PDB entry 8GUR | electron microscopy, 2.84 A resolution | chains A and R of the 5 polymer chains in the assembly

== Chain A ==
Molecule: Guanine nucleotide-binding protein G(i) subunit alpha-1
Organism: Homo sapiens
UniProtKB: P63096 (GNAI1_HUMAN); residues 1-354 here = UniProt positions 1-354
Sequence (354 residues; row label = number of the first residue in the row):
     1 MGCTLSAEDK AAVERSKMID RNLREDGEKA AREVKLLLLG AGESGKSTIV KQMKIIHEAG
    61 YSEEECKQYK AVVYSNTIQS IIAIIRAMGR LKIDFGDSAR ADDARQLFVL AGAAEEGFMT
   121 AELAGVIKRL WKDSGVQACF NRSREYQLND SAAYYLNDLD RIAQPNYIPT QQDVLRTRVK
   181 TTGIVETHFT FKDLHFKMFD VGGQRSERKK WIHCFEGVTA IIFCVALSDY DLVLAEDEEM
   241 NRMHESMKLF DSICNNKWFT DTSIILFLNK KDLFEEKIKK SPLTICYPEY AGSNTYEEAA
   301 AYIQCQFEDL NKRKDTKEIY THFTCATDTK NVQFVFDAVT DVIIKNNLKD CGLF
Unresolved in the structure: 1-2, 57-181
Curated features (UniProtKB/Swiss-Prot):
  - region: K35 to T48 (G1 motif), D173 to T181 (G2 motif), F196 to R205 (G3 motif), I265 to D272 (G4 motif), T324 to T329 (G5 motif)
  - binding site (GTP): E43 to T48, S151, L175 to T181, D200 to Q204, N269 to D272, A326
  - binding site (Mg(2+)): S47, T181
  - modified residue: R178 (ADP-ribosylarginine), Q204 (Deamidated glutamine), C351 (ADP-ribosylcysteine)
  - lipidation: G2 (N-myristoyl glycine), C3 (S-palmitoyl cysteine)
  - natural variant: G40 (G40C: In NEDHISB; G40R: In NEDHISB), G45 (G45D: In NEDHISB), T48 (T48I: In NEDHISB; T48K: In NEDHISB), Q52 (Q52P: In NEDHISB), S75 (deletion: In NEDHISB; uncertain significance), Q172 (deletion: In NEDHISB), D173 (D173V: In NEDHISB), E186 to F189 (deletion: In NEDHISB; uncertain significance), C224 (C224Y: In NEDHISB), K270 (K270N: In NEDHISB; K270R: In NEDHISB), D272 (D272G: In NEDHISB), A326 (A326P: In NEDHISB), 1 further natural variant entry in UniProt
  - mutagenesis: G42 (G42R: Abolishes switch to an activated conformation and dissociation from beta and gamma subunits upon GTP binding. Abolishes interaction with RGS family members), E116 (E116L: Enhances interaction (inactive GDP-bound) with RGS14), Q147 (Q147L: Enhances interaction (inactive GDP-bound) with RGS14), E245 (E245L: Enhances interaction (inactive GDP-bound) with RGS14)

== Chain R ==
Molecule: Cannabinoid receptor 2
Organism: Homo sapiens
UniProtKB: P34972 (CNR2_HUMAN); numbering as in UniProt (aligned over 1-360)
Sequence (360 residues; numbered 1 to 360; the number before each row is that of its first residue):
     1 MEECWVTEIA NGSKDGLDSN PMKDYMILSG PQKTAVAVLC TLLGLLSALE NVAVLYLILS
    61 SHQLRRKPSY LFIGSLAGAD FLASVVFACS FVNFHVFHGV DSKAVFLLKI GSVTMTFTAS
   121 VGSLLLTAID RYLCLRYPPS YKALLTRGRA LVTLGIMWVL SALVSYLPLM GWTCCPRPCS
   181 ELFPLIPNDY LLSWLLFIAF LFSGIIYTYG HVLWKAHQHV ASLSGHQDRQ VPGMARMRLD
   241 VRLAKTLGLV LAVLLICWFP VLALMAHSLA TTLSDQVKKA FAFCSMLCLI NSMVNPVIYA
   301 LRSGEIRSSA HHCLAHWKKC VRGLGSEAKE EAPRSSVTET EADGKITPWP DSRDLDLSDC
Unresolved in the structure: 1-21, 228-236, 313-360
Cystine bridges: C174-C179
Small-molecule neighbours: 9GF (2-[(1R,2R,5R)-5-hydroxy-2-(3-hydroxypropyl)cyclohexyl]-5-(2-methyloctan-2-yl)phenol): Y25, F87, S90, F91, F94, I110, V113, T114, F117, L182, F183, P184, I186, W194, M265, F281, S285, C288
Curated features (UniProtKB/Swiss-Prot):
  - modified residue: S335 (Phosphoserine), S336 (Phosphoserine), T338 (Phosphothreonine), S352 (Phosphoserine)
  - glycosylation: N11 (N-linked (GlcNAc...) asparagine)
  - natural variant: Q63 (Q63R: High incidence in Japanese depressed subjects)
  - mutagenesis: K109 (K109A: No effect on agonist binding. Affects cannabinoid agonist binding; when associated with G-112; K109R: No effect on agonist binding), S112 (S112G: Affects cannabinoid agonist binding; when associated with A-109), D130 (D130A: Loss of ligand binding. Alters agonist-induced inhibitory effect on adenylate cyclase), R131 (R131A: No effect on ligand binding. Alters agonist-induced inhibitory effect on adenylate cyclase), L201 (L201P: Abolishes ligand binding and agonist-induced inhibitory effect on adenylate cyclase), Y207 (Y207A: Abolishes agonist-induced inhibitory effect on adenylate cyclase. No effect on ligand binding), A244 (A244E: Loss of ligand binding. Alters agonist-induced inhibitory effect on adenylate cyclase)
From the paper describing this entry:
  - binding site for 9GF: F87, S90, F91, F94, I110, V113, T114, F117, L182, F183, P184, I186, W194, M265, F281, S285, C288
  - mutagenesis - F117A: abolished signaling in response to 9GF
  - mutagenesis - I110A, I110L: unchanged signaling in response to 9GF
  - mutagenesis - I110L, L185H: unchanged binding to 9GF
  - mutagenesis - H95A (40-fold), V261L, S285A: decreased signaling in response to 9GF
  - mutagenesis - K33Q/V36I/C40S/K279T, L182I: decreased signaling in response to endocannabinoids
  - mutagenesis - L185H: unchanged signaling in response to endocannabinoids

== Chain A / chain R interface ==
Pairs across the interface (33; chain A residue first):
  A31(A) - P139(R)
  R32(A) - S140(R)
  R32(A) - A143(R)
  L194(A) - P139(R)  hydrophobic
  H322(A) - H226(R)
  D337(A) - L223(R)
  D337(A) - H226(R)  salt bridge
  T340(A) - H219(R)
  D341(A) - H219(R)  salt bridge
  D341(A) - L223(R)
  I343(A) - P138(R)
  I343(A) - P139(R)
  I344(A) - P138(R)  hydrophobic
  I344(A) - H219(R)
  K345(A) - R242(R)
  N347(A) - C134(R)  hydrogen bond (side chain-backbone)
  N347(A) - P138(R)  hydrogen bond (side chain-backbone)
  N347(A) - Y141(R)
  L348(A) - L135(R)  hydrophobic
  L348(A) - L239(R)  hydrophobic
  D350(A) - K67(R)  salt bridge
  D350(A) - Y70(R)
  D350(A) - K142(R)  salt bridge
  C351(A) - S69(R)  hydrogen bond (backbone-side chain)
  C351(A) - C134(R)  hydrophobic
  G352(A) - Y70(R)
  G352(A) - S303(R)
  L353(A) - R131(R)
  L353(A) - L243(R)  hydrophobic
  L353(A) - T246(R)
  F354(A) - L239(R)  hydrophobic
  F354(A) - R242(R)
  F354(A) - G304(R)
Interface residues without a listed pair, chain A (24 interface residues in all): E28, Y320, K330, Q333, F334, A338, K349
Interface residues without a listed pair, chain R (26 interface residues in all): S222, L247, Y299, R302, E305

== Overview ==
24 residues of chain A face 26 of chain R across their interface; the contacts include 3 hydrogen bonds and 4
salt bridges. Polar contacts include D337(A)-H226(R), D341(A)-H219(R) and D350(A)-K67(R). From the paper: a
binding site for 9GF at F87(R), S90(R) and F91(R) among others; H95A, V261L and S285A of chain R reduce
signaling in response to 9GF; 9 substitutions were tested in all.
Here chain A is Guanine nucleotide-binding protein G(i) subunit alpha-1 and chain R is Cannabinoid receptor 2,
both from Homo sapiens. Entry 8GUR (Cryo-EM structure of CP-CB2-G protein complex) was determined by electron
microscopy, deposited together with 8GUQ, 8GUS and 8GUT.
